1GUT - chains E and F of the 6 polymer chains in the assembly; structure by X-ray diffraction, 1.50 A resolution.

# Chain E (and F)
Molecule: Molybdate binding protein II
Organism: Clostridium pasteurianum
Notes: chain F of this document is another copy of the same molecule, construct and numbering; everything in this record applies to it too
Reference sequence: P08854 (MOP2_CLOPA); numbering as in UniProt (aligned over 1-68)
Sequence (68 residues; row label = number of the first residue in the row):
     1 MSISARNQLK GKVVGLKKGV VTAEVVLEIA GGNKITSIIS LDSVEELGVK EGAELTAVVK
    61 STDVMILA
Unresolved in the structure: 1
Metal / ion sites: Mg2+: Asp63 (shared with 1 residue of chain D; Asp63(F) of chain F)

# Interface between chain E and chain F
Residue-residue contacts - 21 pairs, chain E then chain F:
  Lys17(E) - Val20(F)  hydrogen bond (side chain-backbone)
  Lys17(E) - Val21(F)
  Lys17(E) - Asp42(F)  salt bridge
  Gly19(E) - Val20(F)
  Gly19(E) - Val21(F)
  Thr22(E) - Val21(F)
  Glu24(E) - Asp42(F)
  Ile38(E) - Ser40(F)
  Thr62(E) - Lys60(F)
  Thr62(E) - Thr62(F)
  Asp63(E) - Lys60(F)
  Met65(E) - Ile3(F)  hydrophobic
  Met65(E) - Ser4(F)
  Met65(E) - Ala5(F)  hydrophobic
  Met65(E) - Val58(F)  hydrophobic
  Met65(E) - Lys60(F)
  Ile66(E) - Ser2(F)
  Ile66(E) - Ile3(F)
  Ile66(E) - Ser4(F)  hydrogen bond (backbone-backbone)
  Leu67(E) - Ser2(F)
  Ala68(E) - Ser2(F)  hydrogen bond (backbone-backbone)
Also at the interface, not in a pair above, chain E (13 interface residues in all): Lys18, Ala23
Also at the interface, not in a pair above, chain F (14 interface residues in all): Thr22, Leu41, Asp63

# Overview
The interface between chain E and chain F involves 13 residues on one side and 14 on the other, with 3
hydrogen bonds and 1 salt bridge. Polar contacts include Lys17(E)-Asp42(F), Lys17(E)-Val20(F) and
Ile66(E)-Ser4(F).
Chain E and chain F are both Molybdate binding protein II (Clostridium pasteurianum); the structure, MopII
from Clostridium pasteurianum (apo2), was determined by X-ray diffraction (same publication as 1GUG, 1GUN,
1GUO and 1GUS).
